5VNG - chains A and B of the 4 polymer chains in the assembly; structure by X-ray diffraction, 2.60 A resolution.

Chain A:
Molecule: Protein transport protein Sec23A
From: Homo sapiens
Reference sequence: Q15436 (SC23A_HUMAN); residues 1-764 here = UniProt positions 1-764
Sequence (764 residues; row label = number of the first residue in the row):
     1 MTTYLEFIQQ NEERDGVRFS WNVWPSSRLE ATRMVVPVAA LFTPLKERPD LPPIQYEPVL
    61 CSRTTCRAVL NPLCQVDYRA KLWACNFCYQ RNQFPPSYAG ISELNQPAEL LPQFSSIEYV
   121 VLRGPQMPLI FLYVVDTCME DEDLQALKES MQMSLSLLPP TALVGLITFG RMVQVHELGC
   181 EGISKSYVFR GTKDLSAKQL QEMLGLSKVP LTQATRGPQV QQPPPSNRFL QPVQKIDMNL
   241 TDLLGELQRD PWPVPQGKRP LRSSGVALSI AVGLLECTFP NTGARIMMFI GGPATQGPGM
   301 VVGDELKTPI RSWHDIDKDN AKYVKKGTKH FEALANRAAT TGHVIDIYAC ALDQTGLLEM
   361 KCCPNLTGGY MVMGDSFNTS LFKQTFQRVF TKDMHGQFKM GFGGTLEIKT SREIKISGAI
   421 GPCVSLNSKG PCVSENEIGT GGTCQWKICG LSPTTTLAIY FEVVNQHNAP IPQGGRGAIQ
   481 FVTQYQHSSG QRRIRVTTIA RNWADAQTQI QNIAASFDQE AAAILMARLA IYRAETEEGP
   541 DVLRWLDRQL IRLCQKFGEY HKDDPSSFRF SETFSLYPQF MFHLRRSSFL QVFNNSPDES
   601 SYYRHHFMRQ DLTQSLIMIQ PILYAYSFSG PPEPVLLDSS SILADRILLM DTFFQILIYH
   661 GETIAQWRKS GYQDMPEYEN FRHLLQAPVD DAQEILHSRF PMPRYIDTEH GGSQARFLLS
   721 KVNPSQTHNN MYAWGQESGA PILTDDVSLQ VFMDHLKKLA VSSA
Not modelled in the structure: 1-2, 206-224, 465-474, 538-540, 667-678, 724-745
Ion coordination: Zn2+: C61, C66, C85, C88

Chain B:
Molecule: Protein transport protein Sec24A
From: Homo sapiens
Reference sequence: O95486 (SC24A_HUMAN); residue numbers follow UniProt; this construct covers 346-1093
Sequence (748 residues; each row starts with the number of its first residue):
   346 EGLRVVNLLQ ERNMLPSTPL KPPVPNLHED IQKLNCNPEL FRCTLTSIPQ TQALLNKAKL
   406 PLGLLLHPFK DLVQLPVVTS STIVRCRSCR TYINPFVSFL DQRRWKCNLC YRVNDVPEEF
   466 LYNPLTRVYG EPHRRPEVQN ATIEFMAPSE YMLRPPQPPV YLFVFDVSHN AVETGYLNSV
   526 CQSLLDNLDL LPGNTRTKIG FITFDSTIHF YGLQESLSQP QMLIVSDIED VFIPMPENLL
   586 VNLNESKELV QDLLKTLPQM FTKTLETQSA LGPALQAAFK LMSPTGGRMS VFQTQLPTLG
   646 VGALKPREEP NHRSSAKDIH MTPSTDFYKK LALDCSGQQV AVDLFLLSGQ YSDLASLGCI
   706 SRYSAGSVYY YPSYHHQHNP VQVQKLQKEL QRYLTRKIGF EAVMRIRCTK GLSIHTFHGN
   766 FFVRSTDLLS LPNVNPDAGY AVQMSVEESL TDTQLVSFQS ALLYTSSKGE RRIRVHTLCL
   826 PVVSTLNDVF LGADVQAISG LLANMAVDRS MTASLSDARD ALVNAVIDSL SAYRSSVLSN
   886 QQPGLMVPFS LRLFPLFVLA LLKQKSFQTG TNARLDERIF AMCQVKNQPL VYLMLTTHPS
   946 LYRVDNLSDE GALNISDRTI PQPPILQLSV EKLSRDGAFL MDAGSVLMLW VGKNCTQNFL
  1006 SQVLGVQNYA SIPQPMTDLP ELDTPESARI IAFISWLREQ RPFFPILYVI ADESPMKANF
  1066 LQNMIEDRTE SALSYYEFLL HIQQQVNK
Not modelled in the structure: 346, 465-475, 663-665, 883-887
Construct notes: conflict A1056 (Arg in O95486)
Swiss-Prot annotation at these positions:
  - region: C431 to C455 (Zinc finger-like)
  - binding site (Zn(2+)): C431, C434, C452, C455
  - mutagenesis: R541 (R541A: Decreased ability to interact with and package the SNARE SEC22B cargo into COPII vesicles. Has no effect on other cargos packaging)
Covalent attachments: covalent link M993-Y1053
Ion coordination: Zn2+: C431, C434, C452, C455
What the authors report for this chain:
  - binding site for C-terminal ILE-ILE: Y496, R750, R752

How chain A and chain B interact:
Contacting residue pairs - 37 pairs, chain A then chain B:
  Q174(A) - L568(B)
  E181(A) - Q604(B)
  E181(A) - M605(B)
  E181(A) - K608(B)  salt bridge
  G182(A) - Q564(B)
  I183(A) - Q564(B)  hydrogen bond (backbone-side chain)
  I183(A) - P565(B)
  I183(A) - M567(B)  hydrophobic
  I183(A) - M605(B)  hydrophobic
  S184(A) - Q564(B)
  S184(A) - P565(B)
  K185(A) - M567(B)
  S186(A) - M567(B)  hydrogen bond (backbone-backbone)
  S186(A) - L568(B)
  S186(A) - I569(B)  hydrogen bond (backbone-backbone)
  Y187(A) - I569(B)
  V188(A) - L568(B)  hydrophobic
  V188(A) - I569(B)  hydrogen bond (backbone-backbone)
  V188(A) - F577(B)
  V188(A) - P579(B)  hydrophobic
  F189(A) - S571(B)
  F189(A) - F577(B)
  R190(A) - D575(B)  salt bridge
  R190(A) - V576(B)
  R190(A) - F577(B)
  K193(A) - D572(B)  salt bridge
  K193(A) - D575(B)  salt bridge
  M203(A) - S571(B)
  E246(A) - L562(B)
  E246(A) - S563(B)  hydrogen bond
  Q248(A) - Q559(B)  hydrogen bond
  Q248(A) - S561(B)
  Q248(A) - L562(B)
  P251(A) - P581(B)
  W252(A) - I578(B)
  W252(A) - P579(B)
  W252(A) - P581(B)  hydrophobic
Also at the interface, not in a pair above, chain A (18 interface residues in all): M172
Also at the interface, not in a pair above, chain B (26 interface residues in all): Y556, Q566, V570, M580, L598, T601

In short:
Chain A and chain B form an interface of 18 and 26 residues respectively, with 6 hydrogen bonds and 4 salt
bridges. Among the polar pairs are E181(A)-K608(B), R190(A)-D575(B) and K193(A)-D572(B). From UniProt: 4
Zn2+-binding residues and one mutagenesis site on chain B. From the paper: a binding site for C-terminal
ILE-ILE at Y496(B), R750(B) and R752(B).
Chain A is Protein transport protein Sec23A and chain B is Protein transport protein Sec24A, both from Homo
sapiens; the structure, Crystal structure of Sec23a/Sec24a/Sec22 complexed with a C-terminal II sorting motif,
was determined by X-ray diffraction (same publication as 5VNE, 5VNF, 5VNH, 5VNI, 5VNJ, 5VNK and 4 further
entries).
